1GWL - chain A; structure by X-ray diffraction, 1.51 A resolution.

[Chain A]
Molecule: Non-catalytic protein 1
From: Piromyces equi
Notes: fragment: carbohydrate binding module family 29 residues 335-478
UniProt: Q9C171 (Q9C171_PIREQ); residues 2-145 here correspond to UniProt positions 335-478 (UniProt number = residue number + 333)
Sequence (153 residues; row label = number of the first residue in the row):
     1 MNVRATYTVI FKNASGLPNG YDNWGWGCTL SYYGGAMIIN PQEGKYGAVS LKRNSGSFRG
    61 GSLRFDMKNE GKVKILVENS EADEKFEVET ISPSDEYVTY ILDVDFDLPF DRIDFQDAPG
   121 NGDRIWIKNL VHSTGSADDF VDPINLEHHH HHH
Not modelled in the structure: 1, 143-153
Construct notes: expression tag (1, 146-153)
From the paper describing this entry:
  - binding site for beta-D-mannopyranose: Trp24, Trp26, Tyr46, Lys74, Glu78, Lys85, Arg112, Gln116
  - conformationally variable residues (side-chain flip): Trp24
  - specificity-determining residues: Arg112, Gln116

[In short]
The paper reports a binding site for beta-D-mannopyranose at Trp24, Trp26 and Tyr46 among others; specificity
determinants Arg112 and Gln116.
Chain A is Non-catalytic protein 1 (Piromyces equi); the structure, Carbohydrate binding module family29
complexed with mannohexaose, was determined by X-ray diffraction, deposited together with 1GWK and 1GWM.
